PDB entry 7ZQB | electron microscopy, 3.88 A resolution | chains I and X of the 36 polymer chains in the assembly

Chain I:
Protein: Minor tail protein
Source organism: Escherichia phage T5
UniProt: Q6QGE3 (TAIL1_BPT5); numbering as in UniProt (aligned over 1-298)
Chain sequence (298 residues; numbered 1 to 298; the number before each row is that of its first residue):
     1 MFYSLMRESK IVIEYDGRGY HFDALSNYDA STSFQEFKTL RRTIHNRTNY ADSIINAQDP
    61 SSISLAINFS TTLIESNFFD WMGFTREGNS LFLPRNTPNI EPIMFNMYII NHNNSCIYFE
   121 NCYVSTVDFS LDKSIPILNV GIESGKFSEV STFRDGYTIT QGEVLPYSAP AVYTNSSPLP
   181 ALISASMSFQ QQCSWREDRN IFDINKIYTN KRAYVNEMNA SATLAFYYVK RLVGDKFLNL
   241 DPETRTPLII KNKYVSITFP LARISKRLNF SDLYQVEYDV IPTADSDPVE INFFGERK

Chain X:
Protein: Distal tail protein
Source organism: Escherichia phage T5
UniProt: Q6QGE8 (DIT_BPT5); residues 1-204 here = UniProt positions 1-204
Chain sequence (204 residues; numbered 1 to 204; the number before each row is that of its first residue):
     1 MRLPDPYTNP EYPGLGFESV NLVDNDPMIR DELPNGKVKE VKISAQYWGI NISYPELFPD
    61 EYAFLDSRLL EYKRTGDYLD VLLPQYEAFR VRGDTKSVTI PAGQKGSQII LNTNGTLTGQ
   121 PKAGDLFKLS THPKVYKITN FSSSGNVWNI SLYPDLFITT TGSEKPVFNG ILFRTKLMNG
   181 DSFGSTLNNN GTYSGISLSL RESL

Chain I / chain X interface:
Contacting residue pairs - 31 pairs, chain I then chain X:
  F37(I) with E56(X); N190(X); T192(X)
  T39(I) with E56(X)
  R41(I) with G14(X); E56(X), hydrogen bond (side chain-backbone); F58(X); E61(X), salt bridge
  T43(I) with G16(X); F17(X); P55(X)
  I44(I) with F17(X), hydrogen bond (backbone-backbone); V20(X), hydrophobic; P84(X), hydrophobic
  H45(I) with D5(X); P6(X); Y7(X); G16(X); F17(X); P84(X)
  N46(I) with P6(X)
  I54(I) with N190(X)
  N56(I) with N190(X), hydrogen bond
  R199(I) with N189(X), hydrogen bond (backbone-side chain); N190(X), hydrogen bond
  N200(I) with N189(X)
  I201(I) with L187(X); N188(X)
  I204(I) with N188(X); N189(X); G191(X)
Interface residues without a listed pair, chain I (15 interface residues in all): R42, D52
Interface residues without a listed pair, chain X (25 interface residues in all): P13, L15, E18, S19, L57, L82, Q85

Summary:
Chain I and chain X form an interface of 15 and 25 residues respectively; the contacts include 5 hydrogen
bonds and 1 salt bridge. Polar contacts include R41(I)-E61(X), R41(I)-E56(X) and N56(I)-N190(X).
Here chain I is Minor tail protein and chain X is Distal tail protein, both from Escherichia phage T5. Entry
7ZQB (Tail tip of siphophage T5 : full structure) was determined by electron microscopy (same publication as
7QG9, 7ZHJ, 7ZN2, 7ZN4 and 7ZQP).
